5QII - chains A and B; structure by X-ray diffraction, 2.45 A resolution.

# Chain A (and B)
Name: Corticosteroid 11-beta-dehydrogenase isozyme 1
Source organism: Homo sapiens
Notes: EC 1.1.1.146; chain B of this document is another copy of the same molecule, construct and numbering; everything in this record applies to it too
UniProtKB: P28845 (DHI1_HUMAN); numbering as in UniProt (aligned over 24-292)
Chain sequence (286 residues; numbered 7 to 292; the number before each row is that of its first residue):
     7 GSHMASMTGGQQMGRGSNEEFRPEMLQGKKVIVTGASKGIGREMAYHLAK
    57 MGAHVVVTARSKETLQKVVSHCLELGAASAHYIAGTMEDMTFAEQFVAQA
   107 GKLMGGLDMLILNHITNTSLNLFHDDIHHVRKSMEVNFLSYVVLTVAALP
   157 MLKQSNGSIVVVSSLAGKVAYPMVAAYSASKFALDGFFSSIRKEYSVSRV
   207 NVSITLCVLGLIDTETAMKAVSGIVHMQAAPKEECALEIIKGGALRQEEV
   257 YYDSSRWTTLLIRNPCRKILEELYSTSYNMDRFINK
Disordered / not traced: 7-25, 288-292 (chain B: 7-24, 290-292)
Differences from the reference sequence: expression tag (7-23); engineered mutation Arg262 (Leu in P28845), Glu278 (Phe in P28845)
Swiss-Prot annotation at these positions:
  - active site: Tyr183 (Proton acceptor)
  - binding site (NADP(+)): Thr92, Met93, Asn119 to Ile121, Tyr183 to Lys187, Ile218 to Thr222
  - binding site (substrate): Ser170
  - glycosylation (N-linked (GlcNAc...) asparagine): Asn123, Asn162, Asn207
  - natural variant: Val148 (V148E: In a breast cancer sample)
  - mutagenesis: Glu25 to Glu26 (Inverted topology. Reduced Vmax; No effect on topology. Reduced Vmax; Reduced Vmax), Glu25 (E25K/Q: No effect on activity), Glu26 (E26K: No effect on activity), Lys35 to Lys36 (Complete loss of activity)

# Chain A / chain B interface
Residue-residue contacts (124; chain A residue first):
  Met96(A) - Arg137(B)
  Leu126(A) - Phe289(B)
  Asn127(A) - Glu200(B)
  Asn127(A) - Phe289(B)
  Leu128(A) - Glu200(B)
  Leu128(A) - Phe289(B)  hydrophobic
  Phe129(A) - Val148(B)  hydrophobic
  Phe129(A) - Val152(B)  hydrophobic
  Phe129(A) - Phe193(B)  hydrophobic
  Phe129(A) - Ile197(B)  hydrophobic
  Phe129(A) - Glu200(B)  hydrogen bond (backbone-side chain)
  His130(A) - Val152(B)
  Asp131(A) - Val152(B)
  Ile133(A) - Leu145(B)  hydrophobic
  Ile133(A) - Val148(B)  hydrophobic
  Ile133(A) - Val149(B)  hydrophobic
  Val136(A) - Phe144(B)  hydrophobic
  Val136(A) - Leu145(B)  hydrophobic
  Val136(A) - Phe193(B)  hydrophobic
  Arg137(A) - Met96(B)
  Arg137(A) - Glu141(B)  salt bridge
  Arg137(A) - Leu145(B)
  Met140(A) - Met140(B)  hydrophobic
  Met140(A) - Phe144(B)  hydrophobic
  Glu141(A) - Arg137(B)  salt bridge
  Phe144(A) - Val136(B)  hydrophobic
  Phe144(A) - Met140(B)  hydrophobic
  Phe144(A) - Ala185(B)  hydrophobic
  Leu145(A) - Ile133(B)  hydrophobic
  Leu145(A) - Val136(B)  hydrophobic
  Val148(A) - Phe129(B)  hydrophobic
  Val148(A) - Ile133(B)  hydrophobic
  Val149(A) - Ile133(B)  hydrophobic
  Val152(A) - Phe129(B)  hydrophobic
  Val152(A) - His130(B)
  Val152(A) - Asp131(B)
  Leu171(A) - Tyr280(B)
  Lys174(A) - Arg273(B)
  Val175(A) - Arg273(B)
  Val175(A) - Glu277(B)
  Ala176(A) - Ser195(B)
  Ala176(A) - Lys199(B)
  Ala176(A) - Arg273(B)
  Ala176(A) - Glu277(B)  hydrogen bond (backbone-side chain)
  Tyr177(A) - Ser196(B)  hydrogen bond (backbone-side chain)
  Tyr177(A) - Tyr280(B)
  Tyr177(A) - Tyr284(B)
  Pro178(A) - Ser196(B)
  Pro178(A) - Glu200(B)
  Pro178(A) - Tyr284(B)
  Pro178(A) - Met286(B)  hydrophobic
  Met179(A) - Glu200(B)  hydrogen bond (backbone-side chain)
  Met179(A) - Met286(B)  hydrophobic
  Met179(A) - Phe289(B)  hydrophobic
  Val180(A) - Ser196(B)
  Ala181(A) - Phe193(B)
  Ala181(A) - Ser196(B)  hydrogen bond (backbone-side chain)
  Ala181(A) - Ile197(B)  hydrophobic
  Ser184(A) - Gly192(B)
  Ala185(A) - Phe144(B)  hydrophobic
  Ala185(A) - Ala189(B)
  Ala185(A) - Phe193(B)  hydrophobic
  Phe188(A) - Phe188(B)
  Phe188(A) - Asp191(B)
  Phe188(A) - Gly192(B)
  Phe188(A) - Arg273(B)
  Ala189(A) - Ala185(B)
  Asp191(A) - Phe188(B)
  Gly192(A) - Ser184(B)
  Gly192(A) - Phe188(B)
  Phe193(A) - Phe129(B)  hydrophobic
  Phe193(A) - Val136(B)  hydrophobic
  Phe193(A) - Ala181(B)
  Phe193(A) - Ala182(B)
  Phe193(A) - Ala185(B)  hydrophobic
  Ser195(A) - Ala176(B)
  Ser196(A) - Tyr177(B)  hydrogen bond (side chain-backbone)
  Ser196(A) - Pro178(B)
  Ser196(A) - Val180(B)
  Ser196(A) - Ala181(B)  hydrogen bond (side chain-backbone)
  Ile197(A) - Phe129(B)  hydrophobic
  Ile197(A) - Ala181(B)  hydrophobic
  Lys199(A) - Ala176(B)
  Lys199(A) - Pro178(B)
  Glu200(A) - Asn127(B)
  Glu200(A) - Leu128(B)
  Glu200(A) - Phe129(B)  hydrogen bond (side chain-backbone)
  Glu200(A) - Pro178(B)
  Glu200(A) - Met179(B)  hydrogen bond (side chain-backbone)
  Gly229(A) - Asn285(B)  hydrogen bond (backbone-side chain)
  Gly229(A) - Arg288(B)  hydrogen bond (backbone-side chain)
  Ile230(A) - Asn285(B)  hydrogen bond (backbone-backbone)
  Ile230(A) - Arg288(B)
  Val231(A) - Tyr284(B)  hydrophobic
  Trp263(A) - Leu276(B)
  Thr264(A) - Leu276(B)
  Thr264(A) - Tyr280(B)  hydrogen bond
  Leu267(A) - Cys272(B)
  Leu267(A) - Ile275(B)  hydrophobic
  Leu267(A) - Leu276(B)  hydrophobic
  Leu267(A) - Leu279(B)  hydrophobic
  Ile268(A) - Leu276(B)
  Asn270(A) - Asn270(B)
  Cys272(A) - Leu267(B)
  Arg273(A) - Lys174(B)
  Arg273(A) - Val175(B)
  Ile275(A) - Leu267(B)  hydrophobic
  Leu276(A) - Leu267(B)
  Leu276(A) - Ile268(B)  hydrophobic
  Glu277(A) - Val175(B)
  Glu277(A) - Ala176(B)  hydrogen bond (side chain-backbone)
  Leu279(A) - Trp263(B)  hydrophobic
  Tyr280(A) - Leu171(B)
  Tyr280(A) - Tyr177(B)
  Tyr280(A) - Thr264(B)  hydrogen bond
  Ser283(A) - Val231(B)
  Ser283(A) - His232(B)  hydrogen bond (backbone-backbone)
  Ser283(A) - Met233(B)
  Tyr284(A) - Pro178(B)
  Tyr284(A) - Ile230(B)
  Asn285(A) - Ile230(B)  hydrogen bond (backbone-backbone)
  Met286(A) - Leu128(B)  hydrophobic
  Met286(A) - Pro178(B)  hydrophobic
  Met286(A) - Met179(B)  hydrophobic
Also at the interface, not in a pair above, chain A (61 interface residues in all): Ala182, Ser204, Ser228, Arg269
Also at the interface, not in a pair above, chain B (62 interface residues in all): Ser204, Asp259, Ser283

# Summary
Chain A and chain B form an interface of 61 and 62 residues respectively; the contacts include 17 hydrogen
bonds and 2 salt bridges. Among the polar pairs are Arg137(A)-Glu141(B), Phe129(A)-Glu200(B) and
Ala176(A)-Glu277(B).
Both chains are Corticosteroid 11-beta-dehydrogenase isozyme 1 (Homo sapiens). Entry 5QII (Crystal structure
of 11BETA-HSD1 double mutant (L262R, F278E) complexed with 2-(3-(1-(4-chlorophenyl)cyclopropyl)
-[1,2,4]triazolo[4,3-a]pyridin-8-yl)propan-2-ol) was determined by X-ray diffraction (same publication as
5QIJ).
